PDB entry 8BZ2 | X-ray diffraction, 1.70 A resolution | chains A and C of the 3 polymer chains in the assembly

== Chain A (and C) ==
Protein: S-layer homology domain-containing protein
Organism: Veillonella parvula
Notes: chain C of this document is another copy of the same molecule, construct and numbering; everything in this record applies to it too
UniProtKB: A0A100YN03 (A0A100YN03_VEIPA); residue numbers follow UniProt; this construct covers 22-108
Chain sequence (96 residues; numbered 21 to 116; the number before each row is that of its first residue):
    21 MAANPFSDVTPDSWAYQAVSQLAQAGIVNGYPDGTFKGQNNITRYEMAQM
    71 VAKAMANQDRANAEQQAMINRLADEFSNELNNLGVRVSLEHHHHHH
Unresolved in the structure: 21-22, 106-116 (chain C: 21-23, 106-116)
Differences from the reference sequence: initiating methionine (21); expression tag (109-116)

== How chain A and chain C interact ==
Contacting residue pairs (16):
  Gln69(A) with Phe26(C); Tyr65(C)
  Ala72(A) with Asn24(C), hydrogen bond (backbone-side chain); Phe26(C), hydrophobic
  Lys73(A) with Phe26(C); Asp28(C); Thr63(C)
  Ala76(A) with Asn24(C); Phe26(C); Ser27(C)
  Leu103(A) with Pro25(C); Asn102(C)
  Gly104(A) with Pro25(C); Asn102(C)
  Val105(A) with Asn24(C); Pro25(C), hydrophobic
Interface residues without a listed pair, chain A (8 interface residues in all): Met75

== Summary ==
Chain A and chain C each contribute 8 residues to their interface; the contacts include 1 hydrogen bond. Its
one hydrogen-bonded contact is Ala72(A)-Asn24(C).
Chain A and chain C are both S-layer homology domain-containing protein (Veillonella parvula); the structure,
Crystal structure of outer membrane attachment porin OmpM1 SLH domain, was determined by X-ray diffraction
together with 8BYM, 8BYS and 8BYT from the same study.
